Entry 4A3B (X-ray diffraction, 3.50 A resolution); this record covers chains B and T of the 15 polymer chains in the assembly.

== Chain B ==
Name: DNA-directed RNA polymerase II subunit RPB2
Organism: Saccharomyces cerevisiae
Notes: EC 2.7.7.6
Reference sequence: P08518 (RPB2_YEAST); residue numbers follow UniProt; this construct covers 1-1224
Sequence (1224 residues; row label = number of the first residue in the row):
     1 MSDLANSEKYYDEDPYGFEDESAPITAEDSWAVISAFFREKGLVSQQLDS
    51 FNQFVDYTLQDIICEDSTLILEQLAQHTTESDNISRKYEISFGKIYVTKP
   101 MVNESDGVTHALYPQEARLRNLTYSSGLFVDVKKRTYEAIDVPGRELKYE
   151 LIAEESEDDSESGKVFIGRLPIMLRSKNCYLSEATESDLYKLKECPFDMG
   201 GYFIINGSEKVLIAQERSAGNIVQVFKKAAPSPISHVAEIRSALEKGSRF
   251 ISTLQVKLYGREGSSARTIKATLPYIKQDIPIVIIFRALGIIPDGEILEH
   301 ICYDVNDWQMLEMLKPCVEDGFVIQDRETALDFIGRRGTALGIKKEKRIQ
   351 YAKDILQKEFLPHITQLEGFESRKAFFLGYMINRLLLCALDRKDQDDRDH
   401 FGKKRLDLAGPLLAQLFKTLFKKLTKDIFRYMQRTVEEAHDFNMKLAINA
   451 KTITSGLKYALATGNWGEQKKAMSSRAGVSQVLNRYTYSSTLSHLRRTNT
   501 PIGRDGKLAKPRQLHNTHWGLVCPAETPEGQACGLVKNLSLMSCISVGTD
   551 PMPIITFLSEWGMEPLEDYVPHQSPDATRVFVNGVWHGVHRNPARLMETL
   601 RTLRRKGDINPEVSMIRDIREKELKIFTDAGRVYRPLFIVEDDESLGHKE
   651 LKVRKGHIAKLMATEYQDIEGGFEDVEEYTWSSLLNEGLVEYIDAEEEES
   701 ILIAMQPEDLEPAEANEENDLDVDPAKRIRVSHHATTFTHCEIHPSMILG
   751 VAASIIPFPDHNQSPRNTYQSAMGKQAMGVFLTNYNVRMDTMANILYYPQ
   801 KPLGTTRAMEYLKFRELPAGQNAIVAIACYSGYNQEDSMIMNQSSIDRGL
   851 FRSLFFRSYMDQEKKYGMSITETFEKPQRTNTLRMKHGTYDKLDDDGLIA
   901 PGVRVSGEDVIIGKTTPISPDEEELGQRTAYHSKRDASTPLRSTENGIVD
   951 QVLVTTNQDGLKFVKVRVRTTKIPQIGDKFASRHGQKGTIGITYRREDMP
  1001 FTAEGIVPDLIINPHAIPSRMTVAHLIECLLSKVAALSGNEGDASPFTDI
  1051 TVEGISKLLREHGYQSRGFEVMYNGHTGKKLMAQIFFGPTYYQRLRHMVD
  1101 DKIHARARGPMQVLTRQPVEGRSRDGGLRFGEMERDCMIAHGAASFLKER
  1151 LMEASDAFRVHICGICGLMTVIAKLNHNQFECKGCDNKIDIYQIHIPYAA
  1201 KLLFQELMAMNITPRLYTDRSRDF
Not modelled in the structure: 1-19, 71-89, 135-163, 438-445, 503-508, 669-677, 716-721, 920-932
Bound ions: Zn2+: Cys1163, Cys1166, Cys1182, Cys1185

== Chain T ==
Molecule: Template DNA
Sequence (26 nucleotides; each row starts with the number of its first residue):
     4 AGCTCAAGTACTTTTTCCUGGTCATT
Not modelled in the structure: 4-12, 25-29
Modified / non-standard residues: BRU (5-bromo-2'-deoxyuridine-5'-monophosphate) at position 22

== Chain B / chain T interface ==
Contacting residue pairs (12; chain B residue first):
  Met792(B) with DG24(T), phosphate contact
  Arg857(B) with DG24(T), salt bridge to the phosphate
  Arg942(B) with DG23(T), sugar contact; DG24(T), salt bridge to the phosphate
  Glu1120(B) with DG24(T), base contact
  Gly1121(B) with DG23(T), phosphate contact
  Arg1122(B) with BRU_22(T), phosphate contact; DG23(T), salt bridge to the phosphate
  Ser1123(B) with DG23(T), hydrogen bond to the phosphate
  Arg1124(B) with DG24(T), hydrogen bond to the base
  Arg1129(B) with DC21(T), salt bridge to the phosphate
  Met1133(B) with DC20(T), sugar contact
Other interface residues (no listed pair), chain B (13 interface residues in all): Gly1127, Leu1128, Glu1134
Other interface residues (no listed pair), chain T (6 interface residues in all): DT19

== Summary ==
Chain B and chain T form an interface of 13 and 6 residues respectively; the contacts include 2 hydrogen bonds
and 4 salt bridges. Polar contacts include Arg1124(B)-DG24(T), Ser1123(B)-DG23(T) and Arg857(B)-DG24(T).
Cys1163(B), Cys1166(B), Cys1182(B) and Cys1185(B) coordinate Zn2+.
Chain B is DNA-directed RNA polymerase II subunit RPB2 (Saccharomyces cerevisiae) and chain T is Template DNA;
the structure, RNA Polymerase II initial transcribing complex with a 4nt DNA-RNA hybrid, was determined by
X-ray diffraction, deposited together with 4A3C, 4A3D, 4A3E, 4A3F, 4A3G, 4A3I and 4 further entries.
